5T30 - chains A and B; structure by X-ray diffraction, 1.77 A resolution.

== Chain A (and B) ==
Molecule: Superoxide dismutase [Mn], mitochondrial
Organism: Homo sapiens
Notes: EC 1.15.1.1; chain B of this document is another copy of the same molecule, construct and numbering; everything in this record applies to it too
UniProt: P04179 (SODM_HUMAN); residues 1-198 here correspond to UniProt positions 25-222 (UniProt number = residue number + 24)
Amino-acid sequence (199 residues; numbered 0 to 198; the number before each row is that of its first residue; numbering starts at 0):
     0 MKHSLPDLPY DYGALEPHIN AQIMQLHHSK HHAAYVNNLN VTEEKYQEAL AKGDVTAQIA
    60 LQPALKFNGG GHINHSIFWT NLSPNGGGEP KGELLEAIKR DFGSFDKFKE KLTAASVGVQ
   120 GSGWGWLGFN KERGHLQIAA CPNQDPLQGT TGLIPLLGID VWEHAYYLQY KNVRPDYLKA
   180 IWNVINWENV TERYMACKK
Construct notes: initiating methionine (0)
Ion coordination: K+ site 1: Gly12 (shared with Gly85(B), Asn182(B) of chain B); K+ site 2: Pro16, Tyr169; Mn2+: His26, His74, Asp159, His163 (together with azide ion)
Reported in the primary citation:
  - Mn2+ coordination: His26, His74, Asp159, His163
  - contacts within the chain: Tyr34-Gln143, Glu162-His163 (hydrogen bond)
  - binding site for azide ion: His30, Tyr34
  - mutagenesis - E162A, E162D: decreased catalytic activity (citing earlier work)
  - post-translational modification sites: Arg173 (citing earlier work)
  - catalytic residues: His30, Tyr34, Gln143 (citing earlier work)

== Interface between chain A and chain B ==
Contacting residue pairs (46):
  Met0(A) with Ala50(B); Lys51(B)
  His2(A) with Gly52(B); Val54(B)
  Glu42(A) with Val54(B); Gln57(B), hydrogen bond
  Tyr45(A) with Tyr45(B), hydrophobic; Leu64(B)
  Gln46(A) with Gln46(B), hydrogen bond; Leu49(B)
  Leu49(A) with Glu42(B); Gln46(B); Leu49(B), hydrophobic
  Lys51(A) with Met0(B)
  Gly52(A) with Met0(B); His2(B)
  Val54(A) with His2(B); Gly68(B); Ile72(B), hydrophobic
  Thr55(A) with Ile72(B); Gln147(B); Gly148(B)
  Gln57(A) with Glu42(B), hydrogen bond; Leu64(B)
  Ile58(A) with Leu64(B), hydrophobic; Lys65(B); Gly69(B); Pro145(B), hydrophobic
  Ala59(A) with Gly148(B)
  Gln61(A) with Gln61(B), hydrogen bond (backbone-side chain); Leu64(B); Lys65(B)
  Leu64(A) with Tyr45(B); Gln57(B); Ile58(B), hydrophobic; Gln61(B)
  Lys65(A) with Ile58(B); Gln61(B)
  Gly68(A) with Val54(B)
  Gly69(A) with Ile58(B)
  Ile72(A) with Val54(B), hydrophobic; Thr55(B)
  Pro145(A) with Ile58(B), hydrophobic
  Gln147(A) with Thr55(B)
  Gly148(A) with Thr55(B); Ala59(B)
Also at the interface, not in a pair above, chain A (25 interface residues in all): Leu38, Ala50, Thr149
Also at the interface, not in a pair above, chain B (25 interface residues in all): Leu38, Thr149

== In short ==
Chain A and chain B each contribute 25 residues to their interface; the contacts include 4 hydrogen bonds.
Polar pairs include Glu42(A)-Gln57(B), Gln46(A)-Gln46(B) and Gln61(A)-Gln61(B). Pro16(A) and Tyr169(A) form
the K+ site 2. The paper reports catalytic residues His30(A), Tyr34(A) and Gln143(A); E162A and E162D of chain
A reduce catalytic activity.
Chain A and chain B are both Superoxide dismutase [Mn], mitochondrial (Homo sapiens); the structure, Human
MnSOD-azide complex, was determined by X-ray diffraction, deposited together with 5VF9.
